PDB entry 8AD1 | electron microscopy, 4.10 A resolution (low resolution: residue-level contacts below are approximate; hydrogen-bond / salt-bridge calls are withheld) | chains N and D of the 9 polymer chains in the assembly

Chain N:
Molecule: Non-template DNA
Sequence (266 nucleotides; row label = number of the first residue in the row):
     1 CAGTCACGAC GTTGTAAAAC GACGGCCAGT GAATTCGAGC TCGGTACCAA AAATAAATTT
    61 CCTTAAAGTT CACTAACTTA TGATGTAGTG AGCTTTTTAT ACCCATAAAA TGTACTATTG
   121 GTACTTTACA TTAATGAACT TTAAGTACAT CATAAGCCCA TAGACGAACG GCCCGTCTTT
   181 AAACCATGCG TCGGGTGCCC GGCGGGTTCA GGATGAACGG CAATGCTGCT CATTAGCGAG
   241 AAGGCTTTTT TGTTTTTAGT CACGGC
Unresolved in the structure: 1-230, 243-253

Chain D:
Protein: DNA-directed RNA polymerase subunit beta'
Source organism: Escherichia coli K-12
Notes: EC 2.7.7.6
Reference sequence: P0A8T8 (RPOC_ECO57); numbering as in UniProt (aligned over 1-1406)
Amino-acid sequence (1406 residues; row label = number of the first residue in the row):
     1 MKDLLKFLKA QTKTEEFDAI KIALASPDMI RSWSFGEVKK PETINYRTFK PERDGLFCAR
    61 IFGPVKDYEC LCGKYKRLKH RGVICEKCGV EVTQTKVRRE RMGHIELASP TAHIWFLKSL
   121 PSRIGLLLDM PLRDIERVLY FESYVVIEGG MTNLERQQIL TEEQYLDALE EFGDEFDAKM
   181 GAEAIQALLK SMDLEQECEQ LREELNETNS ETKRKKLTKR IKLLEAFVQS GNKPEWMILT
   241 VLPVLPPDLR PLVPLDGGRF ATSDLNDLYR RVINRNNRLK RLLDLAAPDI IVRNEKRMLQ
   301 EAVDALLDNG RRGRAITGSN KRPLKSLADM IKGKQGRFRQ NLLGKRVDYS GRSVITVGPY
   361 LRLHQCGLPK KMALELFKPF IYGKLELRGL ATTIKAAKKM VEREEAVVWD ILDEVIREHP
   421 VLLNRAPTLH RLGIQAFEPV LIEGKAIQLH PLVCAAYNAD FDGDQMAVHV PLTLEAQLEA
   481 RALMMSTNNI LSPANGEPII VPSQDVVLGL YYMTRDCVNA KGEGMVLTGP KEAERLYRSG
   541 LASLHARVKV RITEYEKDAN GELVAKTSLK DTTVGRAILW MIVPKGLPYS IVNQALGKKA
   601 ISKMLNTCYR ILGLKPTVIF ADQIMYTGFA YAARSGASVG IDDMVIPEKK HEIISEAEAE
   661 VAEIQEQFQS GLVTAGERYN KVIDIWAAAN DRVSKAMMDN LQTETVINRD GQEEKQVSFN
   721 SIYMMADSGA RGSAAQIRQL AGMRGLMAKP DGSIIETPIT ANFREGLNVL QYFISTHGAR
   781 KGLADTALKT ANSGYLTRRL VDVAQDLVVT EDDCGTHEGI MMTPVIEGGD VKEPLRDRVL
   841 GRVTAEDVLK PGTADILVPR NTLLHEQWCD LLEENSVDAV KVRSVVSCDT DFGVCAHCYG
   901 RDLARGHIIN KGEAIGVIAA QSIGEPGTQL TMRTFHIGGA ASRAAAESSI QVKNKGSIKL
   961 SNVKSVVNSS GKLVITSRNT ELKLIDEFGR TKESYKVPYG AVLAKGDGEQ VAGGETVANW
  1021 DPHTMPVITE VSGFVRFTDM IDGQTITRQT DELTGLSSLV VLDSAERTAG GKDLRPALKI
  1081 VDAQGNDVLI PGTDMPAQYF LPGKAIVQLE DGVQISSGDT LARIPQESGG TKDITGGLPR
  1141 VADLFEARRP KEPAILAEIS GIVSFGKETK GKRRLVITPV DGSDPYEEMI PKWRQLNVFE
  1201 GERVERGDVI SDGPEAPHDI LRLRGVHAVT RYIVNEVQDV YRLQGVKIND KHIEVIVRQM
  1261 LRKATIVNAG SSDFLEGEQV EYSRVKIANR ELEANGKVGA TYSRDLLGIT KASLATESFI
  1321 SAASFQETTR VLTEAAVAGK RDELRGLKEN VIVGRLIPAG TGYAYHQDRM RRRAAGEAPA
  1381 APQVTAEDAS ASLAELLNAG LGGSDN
Unresolved in the structure: 1-15, 934-947, 1127-1135, 1374-1406
Metal / ion sites: Zn2+ site 1: Cys72, Cys85, Cys88; Mg2+: Asp460, Asp462 (shared with 1 residue of chain R); Zn2+ site 2: Cys814, Cys888, Cys895, Cys898
UniProt features mapped onto this chain:
  - binding site (Zn(2+)): Cys70, Cys72, Cys85, Cys88, Cys814, Cys888, Cys895, Cys898
  - binding site (Mg(2+)): Asp460, Asp462, Asp464
  - modified residue: Lys972 (N6-acetyllysine)

Interface between chain N and chain D:
Pairs across the interface - 10 pairs, chain N then chain D:
  DA239(N) with Arg47(D)
  DT257(N) with Glu1146(D); Arg1148(D)
  DA258(N) with Glu1146(D); Arg1148(D); Lys1311(D)
  DG259(N) with Lys1311(D)
  DC261(N) with Arg133(D)
  DA262(N) with Arg133(D)
  DC266(N) with Lys1170(D)
Also at the interface, not in a pair above, chain N (9 interface residues in all): DT256, DT260
Also at the interface, not in a pair above, chain D (9 interface residues in all): Leu120, Pro131, Lys216

Overview:
The chain N/chain D interface involves 9 residues from each chain. Asp460(D) and Asp462(D) form the Mg2+ site.
The Zn2+ site 1 is built by Cys72(D), Cys85(D) and Cys88(D). Curated annotation (UniProt) lists 8 Zn2+-binding
residues and 3 Mg2+-binding residues on chain D.
Chain N is Non-template DNA and chain D is DNA-directed RNA polymerase subunit beta' (Escherichia coli K-12);
the structure, RNA polymerase at U-rich pause bound to RNA putL triple mutant - pause prone, closed clamp ...,
was determined by electron microscopy, deposited together with 8ABY, 8ABZ, 8AC0, 8AC1, 8AC2 and 8ACP.
